Entry 5S5C (X-ray diffraction, 2.40 A resolution); this record covers chains B and F of the 6 polymer chains in the assembly.

Chain B:
Name: Tubulin beta-2B chain
Organism: Bos taurus
Reference sequence: Q6B856 (TBB2B_BOVIN); the author numbering skips numbers that UniProt does not, so the offset changes along the chain: 1-42 = UniProt 1-42; 45-360 = UniProt 43-358; 369-455 = UniProt 359-445
Sequence (445 residues; numbered 1 to 455; 10 numbers in that range are skipped by the numbering (no residue carries them; nothing is unmodelled there); the number before each row is that of its first residue):
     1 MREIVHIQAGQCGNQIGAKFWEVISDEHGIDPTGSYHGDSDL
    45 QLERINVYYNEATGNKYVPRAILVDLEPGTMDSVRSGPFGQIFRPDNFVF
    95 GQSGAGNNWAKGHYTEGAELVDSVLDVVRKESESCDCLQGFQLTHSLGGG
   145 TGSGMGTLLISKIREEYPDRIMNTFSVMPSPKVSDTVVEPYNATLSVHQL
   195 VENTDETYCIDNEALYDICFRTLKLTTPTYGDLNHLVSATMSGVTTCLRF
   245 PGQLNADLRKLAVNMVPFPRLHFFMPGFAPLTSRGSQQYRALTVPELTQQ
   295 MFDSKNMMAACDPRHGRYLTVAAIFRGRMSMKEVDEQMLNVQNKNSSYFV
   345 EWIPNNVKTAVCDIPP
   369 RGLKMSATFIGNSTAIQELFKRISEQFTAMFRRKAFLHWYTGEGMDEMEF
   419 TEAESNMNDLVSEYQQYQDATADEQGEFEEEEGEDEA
Disordered / not traced: 248-249, 279-280, 438-455
Metal / ion sites: Mg2+: Gln-11 (together with GDP); Ca2+: Glu-113 (shared with 1 residue of chain C)
Residues lining bound ligands:
  - GDP (guanosine-5'-diphosphate): Gly-10, Gln-11, Cys-12, Gln-15, Ile-16, Asp-69, Ala-99, Asn-101, Ser-140, Gly-142, Gly-143, Gly-144, Thr-145, Gly-146, Ser-147, Val-171, Pro-173, Val-177, Asp-179, Glu-183, Asn-206, Leu-209, Tyr-224, Leu-227, Asn-228
  - N-phenyl-N'-pyridin-3-ylurea (K0G): Arg-400, Arg-401, Lys-402
Curated features (UniProtKB/Swiss-Prot):
  - motif: Met-1 to Ile-4 (MREI motif)
  - binding site (GTP): Gln-11, Glu-71, Ser-140, Gly-144, Thr-145, Gly-146, Asn-206, Asn-228
  - binding site (Mg(2+)): Glu-71
  - modified residue: Ser-40 (Phosphoserine), Thr-57 (Phosphothreonine), Lys-60 (N6-acetyllysine), Ser-174 (Phosphoserine), Thr-287 (Phosphothreonine), Thr-292 (Phosphothreonine), Arg-320 (Omega-N-methylarginine), Glu-448 (5-glutamyl polyglutamate)
  - cross-link (Glycyl lysine isopeptide (Lys-Gly)): Lys-60 (interchain with G-Cter in ubiquitin), Lys-326 (interchain with G-Cter in ubiquitin)

Chain F:
Name: Tubulin-Tyrosine Ligase
Organism: Gallus gallus
Reference sequence: E1BQ43 (E1BQ43_CHICK); numbering as in UniProt (aligned over 1-378)
Sequence (384 residues; row label = number of the first residue in the row):
     1 MYTFVVRDENSSVYAEVSRLLLATGQWKRLRKDNPRFNLMLGERNRLPFG
    51 RLGHEPGLVQLVNYYRGADKLCRKASLVKLIKTSPELSESCTWFPESYVI
   101 YPTNLKTPVAPAQNGIRHLINNTRTDEREVFLAAYNRRREGREGNVWIAK
   151 SSAGAKGEGILISSEASELLDFIDEQGQVHVIQKYLEKPLLLEPGHRKFD
   201 IRSWVLVDHLYNIYLYREGVLRTSSEPYNSANFQDKTCHLTNHCIQKEYS
   251 KNYGRYEEGNEMFFEEFNQYLMDALNTTLENSILLQIKHIIRSCLMCIEP
   301 AISTKHLHYQSFQLFGFDFMVDEELKVWLIEVNGAPACAQKLYAELCQGI
   351 VDVAISSVFPLADTGQKTSQPTSIFIKLHHHHHH
Disordered / not traced: 106-124, 156-158, 363-370, 383-384
Construct notes: expression tag (379-384)
Metal / ion sites: Mg2+: Glu-331, Asn-333 (together with AMP-PCP)
Residues lining bound ligands: AMP-PCP (ACP; phosphomethylphosphonic acid adenylate ester): Lys-74, Ile-148, Lys-150, Ala-155, Gln-183, Lys-184, Tyr-185, Leu-186, Lys-198, Asp-200, Arg-202, Arg-222, His-239, Leu-240, Thr-241, Asn-242, Asp-318, Met-320, Ile-330, Glu-331, Asn-333

Chain B / chain F interface:
Contacting residue pairs (11; chain B residue first):
  Arg-311(B) with Arg-31(F)
  Leu-333(B) with Pro-56(F); Gly-57(F)
  Gln-336(B) with Arg-36(F), hydrogen bond
  Asn-337(B) with Thr-3(F); Arg-36(F), hydrogen bond; Leu-58(F)
  Lys-338(B) with Met-1(F)
  Ser-340(B) with Leu-30(F); Asn-34(F), hydrogen bond
  Glu-345(B) with Arg-31(F), salt bridge
Interface residues without a listed pair, chain B (9 interface residues in all): Ser-341, Asn-349
Interface residues without a listed pair, chain F (11 interface residues in all): Lys-28, Glu-55

Overview:
9 residues of chain B and 11 residues of chain F are in contact, with 3 hydrogen bonds and 1 salt bridge.
Polar pairs include Glu-345(B)/Arg-31(F), Gln-336(B)/Arg-36(F) and Asn-337(B)/Arg-36(F). Chain B binds GDP and
N-phenyl-N'-pyridin-3-ylurea. Bound to chain F: AMP-PCP.
Chain B is Tubulin beta-2B chain (Bos taurus) and chain F is Tubulin-Tyrosine Ligase (Gallus gallus); the
structure, Tubulin-Z44592329-complex, was determined by X-ray diffraction, deposited together with 5S4L, 5S4M,
5S4N, 5S4O, 5S4P, 5S4Q and 52 further entries.
